Entry 7KMV (X-ray diffraction, 1.80 A resolution); this record covers chains A and B.

== Chain A (and B) ==
Name: Jacalin-type lectin domain-containing protein
Organism: Musa acuminata
Notes: chain B of this document is another copy of the same molecule, construct and numbering; everything in this record applies to it too
UniProt: M0TZ81 (M0TZ81_MUSAM); residues 1-142 here correspond to UniProt positions 33-174 (UniProt number = residue number + 32)
Sequence (150 residues; row label = number of the first residue in the row):
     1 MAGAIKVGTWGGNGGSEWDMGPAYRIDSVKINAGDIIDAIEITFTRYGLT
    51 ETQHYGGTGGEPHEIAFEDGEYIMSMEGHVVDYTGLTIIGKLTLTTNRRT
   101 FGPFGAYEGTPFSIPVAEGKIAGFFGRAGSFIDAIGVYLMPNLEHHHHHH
Not modelled in the structure: 1-2, 143-150
Construct notes: engineered mutation Thr84 (Phe116 in M0TZ81); expression tag (143-150)
What the authors report for this chain:
  - conformationally variable residues: Thr84

== How chain A and chain B interact ==
Pairs across the interface - 44 pairs, chain A then chain B:
  Gly3(A) - Glu118(B)  hydrogen bond (backbone-side chain)
  Gly3(A) - Pro141(B)
  Ala4(A) - Glu118(B)  hydrogen bond (backbone-side chain)
  Ala4(A) - Gly119(B)
  Ile5(A) - Ile5(B)  hydrophobic
  Ile5(A) - Glu118(B)
  Ile5(A) - Leu139(B)
  Ile5(A) - Met140(B)
  Ile5(A) - Pro141(B)
  Lys6(A) - Val116(B)
  Lys6(A) - Ala117(B)  hydrogen bond (backbone-backbone)
  Lys6(A) - Glu118(B)  hydrogen bond (backbone-backbone)
  Val7(A) - Pro115(B)
  Val7(A) - Leu139(B)  hydrophobic
  Gly8(A) - Pro115(B)  hydrogen bond (backbone-backbone)
  Gly8(A) - Ala117(B)
  Thr9(A) - Pro115(B)
  Trp10(A) - Ser113(B)  hydrogen bond
  Trp10(A) - Pro115(B)
  Thr110(A) - Pro111(B)
  Pro111(A) - Thr110(B)
  Pro111(A) - Pro111(B)
  Ser113(A) - Trp10(B)  hydrogen bond
  Ile114(A) - Val7(B)  hydrophobic
  Ile114(A) - Ile114(B)  hydrophobic
  Pro115(A) - Val7(B)
  Pro115(A) - Gly8(B)  hydrogen bond (backbone-backbone)
  Pro115(A) - Thr9(B)
  Pro115(A) - Trp10(B)
  Val116(A) - Lys6(B)
  Ala117(A) - Lys6(B)  hydrogen bond (backbone-backbone)
  Ala117(A) - Gly8(B)
  Glu118(A) - Gly3(B)  hydrogen bond (side chain-backbone)
  Glu118(A) - Ala4(B)  hydrogen bond (side chain-backbone)
  Glu118(A) - Ile5(B)
  Glu118(A) - Lys6(B)  hydrogen bond (backbone-backbone)
  Gly119(A) - Ala4(B)
  Phe125(A) - Ala117(B)  hydrophobic
  Leu139(A) - Ile5(B)
  Leu139(A) - Val7(B)  hydrophobic
  Leu139(A) - Leu139(B)  hydrophobic
  Met140(A) - Ile5(B)
  Pro141(A) - Gly3(B)
  Pro141(A) - Ile5(B)
Also at the interface, not in a pair above, chain B (21 interface residues in all): Phe125

== Summary ==
The chain A/chain B interface involves 21 residues from each chain; the contacts include 12 hydrogen bonds.
Among the polar pairs are Gly3(A)-Glu118(B), Ala4(A)-Glu118(B) and Trp10(A)-Ser113(B). The paper reports
conformational variability at Thr84(A).
Both chains are Jacalin-type lectin domain-containing protein (Musa acuminata). Entry 7KMV (Structure of
Malaysian Banana Lectin F84T) was determined by X-ray diffraction, deposited together with 7KMU.
